Entry 7OQU (X-ray diffraction, 1.40 A resolution); this record covers chains A and P.

# Chain A
Name: 14-3-3 protein sigma
Source organism: Homo sapiens
UniProtKB: P31947 (1433S_HUMAN); residues 1-248 here = UniProt positions 1-248
Sequence (253 residues; row label = number of the first residue in the row; numbers below 1 keep their minus sign (Gly-4 is residue -4)):
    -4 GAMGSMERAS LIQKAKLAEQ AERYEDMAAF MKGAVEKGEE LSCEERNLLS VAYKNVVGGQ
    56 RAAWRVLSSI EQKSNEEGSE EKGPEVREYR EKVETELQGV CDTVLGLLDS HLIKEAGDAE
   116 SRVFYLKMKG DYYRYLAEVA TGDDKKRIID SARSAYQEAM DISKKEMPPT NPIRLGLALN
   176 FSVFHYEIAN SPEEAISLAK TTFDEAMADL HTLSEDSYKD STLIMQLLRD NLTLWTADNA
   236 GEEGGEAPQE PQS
Unresolved in the structure: -4, 71-77, 138, 232-248
Differences from the reference sequence: expression tag (-4 to 0)
Modified / non-standard residues: Cys38 (S-hydroxycysteine; CSO)
Swiss-Prot annotation at these positions:
  - site (Interaction with phosphoserine on interacting protein): Arg56, Arg129
  - modified residue (Phosphoserine): Ser5, Ser74, Ser248
Metal / ion sites: Mg2+ site 1 near Glu2 (its only coordinating residue here); Mg2+ site 2: Glu35, Glu110, Glu188
Small-molecule neighbours: 0BL ((2S,3S)-N-[(5-carbamimidoyl-3-phenyl-thiophen-2-yl)methyl]-3-methyl-2,3-dihydro-1-benzofuran-2-carboxamide): Glu14, Cys38, Glu39, Asn42, Leu43, Val46, Asp215, Ile219

# Chain P
Name: Amot-p130 phosphopeptide (pS175)
UniProtKB: Q4VCS5 (AMOT_HUMAN); numbering as in UniProt (aligned over 169-181)
Sequence (13 residues; row label = number of the first residue in the row):
   169 GHVRSLSERL MQM
Unresolved in the structure: 169-171, 178-181
Modified / non-standard residues: Ser175 (phosphoserine; SEP)

# Chain A / chain P interface
Pairs across the interface (20):
  Lys49(A) - Ser175(P)
  Arg56(A) - Ser175(P)
  Arg60(A) - Arg172(P)
  Lys122(A) - Glu176(P)  salt bridge
  Arg129(A) - Ser175(P)
  Tyr130(A) - Ser175(P)
  Gly171(A) - Glu176(P)
  Leu174(A) - Leu174(P)
  Leu174(A) - Ser175(P)
  Leu174(A) - Glu176(P)
  Asn175(A) - Ser175(P)
  Asn175(A) - Glu176(P)  hydrogen bond (side chain-backbone)
  Val178(A) - Leu174(P)
  Tyr181(A) - Ser173(P)
  Glu182(A) - Ser173(P)  hydrogen bond
  Leu222(A) - Arg177(P)
  Asp225(A) - Leu174(P)
  Asn226(A) - Ser173(P)
  Asn226(A) - Leu174(P)  hydrogen bond (side chain-backbone)
  Trp230(A) - Ser173(P)  hydrogen bond

# Summary
16 residues of chain A face 6 of chain P across their interface, with 4 hydrogen bonds and 1 salt bridge.
Polar contacts include Lys122(A)-Glu176(P), Asn175(A)-Glu176(P) and Glu182(A)-Ser173(P). Bound to chain A:
compound 0BL. Glu35(A), Glu110(A) and Glu188(A) coordinate Mg2+ site 2.
Chain A is 14-3-3 protein sigma (Homo sapiens) and chain P is Amot-p130 phosphopeptide (pS175); the structure,
Ternary complex of 14-3-3 sigma, Amot-p130 phosphopeptide, and WQ180, was determined by X-ray diffraction.
